Entry 9G3L (X-ray diffraction, 1.74 A resolution); this record covers chains A and C of the 4 polymer chains in the assembly.

== Chain A (and C) ==
Name: Fucose-binding lectin PA-IIL
Source organism: Pseudomonas aeruginosa PAO1
Notes: chain C of this document is another copy of the same molecule, construct and numbering; everything in this record applies to it too
UniProtKB: Q9HYN5 (Q9HYN5_PSEAE); residues 1-114 here correspond to UniProt positions 2-115 (UniProt number = residue number + 1)
Chain sequence (114 residues; numbered 1 to 114; the number before each row is that of its first residue):
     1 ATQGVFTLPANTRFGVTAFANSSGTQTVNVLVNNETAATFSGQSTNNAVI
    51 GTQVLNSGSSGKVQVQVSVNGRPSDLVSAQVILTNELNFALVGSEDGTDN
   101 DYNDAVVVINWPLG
Bound ions: Ca2+ site 1: Asn21, Asp101, Asn103, Asp104 (together with R7E) (shared with 1 residue of chain B); Ca2+ site 2: Glu95, Asp99, Asp101, Asp104 (together with R7E); Ca2+ site 3: Gly114 (together with beta-L-fucopyranosyl-1H-indole-6-carboxamide) (shared with 4 residues of chain B)
Residues lining bound ligands: R7E (5-[3-(aminomethyl)phenyl]-N-[(2S,3S,4R,5S,6S)-6-methyl-3,4,5-tris(oxidanyl)oxan-2-yl]furan-2-carboxamide): Asn21, Ser22, Ser23, Gly24, Thr45, Val69, Glu95, Asp96, Gly97, Asp99, Asp101, Asn103, Asp104
What the authors report for this chain:
  - binding site for beta-L-fucopyranosyl-1H-indole-6-carboxamide: Gly24, Val69, Asn70, Asp96
  - conformationally variable residues (side-chain flip): Asn70, Arg72

== How chain A and chain C interact ==
Pairs across the interface (6; chain A residue first):
  Ala1(A) - Asp75(C)  hydrogen bond (backbone-side chain)
  Ala1(A) - Val77(C)  hydrophobic
  Ala1(A) - Tyr102(C)
  Asp75(A) - Ala1(C)  hydrogen bond (side chain-backbone)
  Val77(A) - Ala1(C)  hydrophobic
  Tyr102(A) - Ala1(C)
Interface residues without a listed pair, chain A (5 interface residues in all): Gln3
Interface residues without a listed pair, chain C (5 interface residues in all): Gln3

== Overview ==
The chain A/chain C interface involves 5 residues from each chain; the contacts include 2 hydrogen bonds. The
hydrogen-bonded pair is Ala1(A)-Asp75(C). Ligands of chain A: compound R7E. The paper reports a binding site
for beta-L-fucopyranosyl-1H-indole-6-carboxamide at Gly24(A), Val69(A) and Asn70(A) among others;
conformational variability at Asn70(A) and Arg72(A).
Chain A and chain C are both Fucose-binding lectin PA-IIL (Pseudomonas aeruginosa PAO1); the structure, LecB
from PA01 in complex with synthetic beta - fucosylamide, was determined by X-ray diffraction (same publication
as 9G3K and 9H0Q).
